8TLJ - chains A and X of the 4 polymer chains in the assembly; structure by X-ray diffraction, 2.30 A resolution.

Chain A:
Name: Cell division cycle-associated protein 7
Organism: Mus musculus
Reference sequence: Q9D0M2 (CDCA7_MOUSE); residues 242-382 here = UniProt positions 242-382
Chain sequence (144 residues; each row starts with the number of its first residue):
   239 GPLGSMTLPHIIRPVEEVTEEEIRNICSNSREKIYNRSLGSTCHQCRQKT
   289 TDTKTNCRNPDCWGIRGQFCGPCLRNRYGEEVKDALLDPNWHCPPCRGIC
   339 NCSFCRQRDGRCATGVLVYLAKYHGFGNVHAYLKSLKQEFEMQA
Not modelled in the structure: 239-242, 347-382
Construct notes: expression tag (239-241)
Ion coordination: Zn2+ site 1: Cys281, Cys284, Cys308, Cys311; Zn2+ site 2: His282, Cys338, Cys340, Cys343; Zn2+ site 3: Cys295, Cys300, Cys331, Cys334
Reported in the primary citation:
  - binding site for the 32-nt DNA strand (chain X): Gln283, Arg285
  - mutagenesis - R285H, G305V, R315H: abolished localization

Chain X:
Molecule: 32-nt DNA strand
Sequence (32 nucleotides; each row starts with the number of its first residue):
     3 CGACGCCCTGTCGCTGAGAAGCGTTTGCGTCG
Modified residues: 5CM (5-methyl-2'-deoxy-cytidine-5'-monophosphate) at position 14
Ion coordination: Mg2+ near DG20 (its only coordinating residue here)

Interface between chain A and chain X:
Pairs across the interface - 25 pairs, chain A then chain X:
  Ser243(A) with DG20(X), phosphate contact
  Met244(A) with DA21(X), phosphate contact; DA22(X), sugar contact
  Thr245(A) with DG20(X), hydrogen bond to the phosphate; DA21(X), phosphate contact; DA22(X), phosphate contact
  Leu246(A) with DA22(X), hydrogen bond to the phosphate
  Ser268(A) with DT28(X), hydrogen bond to the base
  Arg269(A) with DT28(X), sugar contact
  Arg275(A) with DC24(X), phosphate contact
  Thr280(A) with DG23(X), hydrogen bond to the phosphate
  Arg285(A) with DG23(X), base contact; DC24(X), hydrogen bond to the base
  Gln286(A) with DC24(X), base contact; DG25(X), hydrogen bond to the base; DT27(X), hydrogen bond to the base
  Lys287(A) with DG23(X), salt bridge to the phosphate; DC24(X), phosphate contact
  Asp299(A) with DA19(X), hydrogen bond to the base; DG20(X), hydrogen bond to the base
  Trp301(A) with DG20(X), stacking on the base; DA21(X), hydrogen bond to the phosphate
  Gly302(A) with DA22(X), phosphate contact
  Ile303(A) with DA22(X), hydrogen bond to the phosphate; DG23(X), phosphate contact
Interface residues without a listed pair, chain A (17 interface residues in all): Tyr273, Cys300

In short:
17 residues of chain A and 9 residues of chain X are in contact; the contacts include 11 hydrogen bonds, 1
salt bridge and 1 aromatic stacking contact. Polar pairs include Ser268(A)-DT28(X), Arg285(A)-DC24(X) and
Gln286(A)-DG25(X). From the paper: a binding site for the 32-nt DNA strand (chain X) at Gln283(A) and
Arg285(A); R285H, G305V and R315H of chain A abolish localization.
Chain A is Cell division cycle-associated protein 7 (Mus musculus) and chain X is a 32-nt DNA strand; the
structure, CDCA7 (Mouse) Binds Non-B-form 32-mer DNA oligo Containing a 5mC, was determined by X-ray
diffraction, deposited together with 8TLE, 8TLF, 8TLG, 8TLH and 8TLK.
